PDB entry 5VBE | X-ray diffraction, 1.57 A resolution | chain A

Chain A:
Molecule: GTPase HRas
Source organism: Homo sapiens
Reference sequence: P01112 (RASH_HUMAN); numbering as in UniProt (aligned over 1-166)
Amino-acid sequence (171 residues; numbered -4 to 166; the number before each row is that of its first residue; numbers below 1 keep their minus sign (Gly-4 is residue -4)):
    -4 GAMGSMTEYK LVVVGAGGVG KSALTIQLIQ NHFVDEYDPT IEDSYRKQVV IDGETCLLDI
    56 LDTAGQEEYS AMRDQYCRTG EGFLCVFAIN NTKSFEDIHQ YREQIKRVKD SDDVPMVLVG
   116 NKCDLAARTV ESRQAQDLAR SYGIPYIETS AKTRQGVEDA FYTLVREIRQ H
Not modelled in the structure: -4 to 0, 62-64
Construct notes: expression tag (-4 to 0); engineered mutation Cys72 (Met in P01112)
Bound ions: Mg2+: Ser17 (together with GDP)
Small-molecule neighbours:
  - 92V (1-(4-methoxyphenyl)-N-(3-sulfanylpropyl)-5-(trifluoromethyl)-1H-pyrazole-4-carboxamide): Gly60, Gln61, Arg68, Cys72, Phe78, Lys88, Asp92, Gln95, Tyr96, Gln99, Ile100, Val103
  - GDP (guanosine-5'-diphosphate): Ala11, Gly12, Gly13, Val14, Gly15, Lys16, Ser17, Ala18, Phe28, Val29, Asp30, Glu31, Tyr32, Asn116, Lys117, Asp119, Leu120, Ser145, Ala146, Lys147
Curated features (UniProtKB/Swiss-Prot):
  - region: His166 (Hypervariable region)
  - motif: Tyr32 to Tyr40 (Effector region)
  - binding site (GTP): Gly13 to Ala18, Val29 to Thr35, Ala59, Gly60, Asn116 to Asp119, Ser145 to Lys147
  - modified residue: Met1 (N-acetylmethionine), Thr2 (N-acetylthreonine), Cys118 (S-nitrosocysteine)
  - glycosylation: Thr35 (Microbial infection: O-linked (Glc) threonine)
  - natural variant: Gly12 (G12A: In CSTLO; G12C: In CSTLO; G12D: In CSTLO; G12E: In CSTLO; G12S: In CSTLO and CMEMS; G12V: In CSTLO, bladder carcinoma and CMEMS), Gly13 (G13C: In CSTLO; G13D: In CSTLO; G13R: In SFM), Gln22 (Q22K: In CMEMS), Glu37 (E37EE: In CSTLO), Thr58 (T58I: In CSTLO), Gln61 (Q61K: In NMTC2; Q61L: In melanoma), Glu63 (E63K: In CMEMS), Ser89 (S89C: Found in a patient with severe fetal hydrops and pleural effusion; uncertain significance), Lys117 (K117R: In CSTLO), Ala146 (A146T: In CSTLO; A146V: In CSTLO)
  - mutagenesis: Ser17 (S17N: Dominant negative. Prevents PLCE1 EGF-induced recruitment to plasma membrane. No effect on subcellular location of isoform 2), Asn26 (N26G: Loss of interaction with PLCE1; when associated with V-12), Val29 (V29A: No effect on interaction with PLCE1; when associated with V-12), Tyr32 (Y32F: Loss of interaction and recruitment to plasma membrane of PLCE1; when associated with V-12), Pro34 (P34G: No effect on interaction with PLCE1; when associated with V-12), Thr35 (T35S: Loss of interaction with PLCE1; when associated with V-12), Glu37 (E37G: No effect on interaction with PLCE1; when associated with V-12), Asp38 (D38N: No effect on interaction with PLCE1; when associated with V-12), Ser39 (S39C: No effect on interaction with PLCE1; when associated with V-12), Ala59 (A59T: Loss of GTPase activity and creation of an autophosphorylation site), Gln61 (Q61I: Moderately increased transformation of cultured cell lines; Q61R: Promotes interaction with SHOC2 and PP1C; Q61V: Strongly increased transformation of cultured cell lines), Ala83 (A83T: GTP-binding activity reduced by factor of 30), 4 further mutagenesis entries in UniProt
What the authors report for this chain:
  - binding site for 92V: Cys72

Overview:
Ligands of chain A: GDP and compound 92V. UniProt lists 22 GTP-binding residues and 17 mutagenesis sites. From
the paper: a binding site for 92V at Cys72.
Chain A is GTPase HRas (Homo sapiens); the structure, Crystal Structure of Small Molecule Disulfide 2C07 Bound
to H-Ras M72C GDP, was determined by X-ray diffraction together with 5VBM and 5VBZ from the same study.
